Entry 8WRU (electron microscopy, 3.14 A resolution); this record covers chains A and B of the 4 polymer chains in the assembly.

# Chain A
Name: Cas12-2
Source organism: unclassified sequences
Sequence (908 residues; each row starts with the number of its first residue):
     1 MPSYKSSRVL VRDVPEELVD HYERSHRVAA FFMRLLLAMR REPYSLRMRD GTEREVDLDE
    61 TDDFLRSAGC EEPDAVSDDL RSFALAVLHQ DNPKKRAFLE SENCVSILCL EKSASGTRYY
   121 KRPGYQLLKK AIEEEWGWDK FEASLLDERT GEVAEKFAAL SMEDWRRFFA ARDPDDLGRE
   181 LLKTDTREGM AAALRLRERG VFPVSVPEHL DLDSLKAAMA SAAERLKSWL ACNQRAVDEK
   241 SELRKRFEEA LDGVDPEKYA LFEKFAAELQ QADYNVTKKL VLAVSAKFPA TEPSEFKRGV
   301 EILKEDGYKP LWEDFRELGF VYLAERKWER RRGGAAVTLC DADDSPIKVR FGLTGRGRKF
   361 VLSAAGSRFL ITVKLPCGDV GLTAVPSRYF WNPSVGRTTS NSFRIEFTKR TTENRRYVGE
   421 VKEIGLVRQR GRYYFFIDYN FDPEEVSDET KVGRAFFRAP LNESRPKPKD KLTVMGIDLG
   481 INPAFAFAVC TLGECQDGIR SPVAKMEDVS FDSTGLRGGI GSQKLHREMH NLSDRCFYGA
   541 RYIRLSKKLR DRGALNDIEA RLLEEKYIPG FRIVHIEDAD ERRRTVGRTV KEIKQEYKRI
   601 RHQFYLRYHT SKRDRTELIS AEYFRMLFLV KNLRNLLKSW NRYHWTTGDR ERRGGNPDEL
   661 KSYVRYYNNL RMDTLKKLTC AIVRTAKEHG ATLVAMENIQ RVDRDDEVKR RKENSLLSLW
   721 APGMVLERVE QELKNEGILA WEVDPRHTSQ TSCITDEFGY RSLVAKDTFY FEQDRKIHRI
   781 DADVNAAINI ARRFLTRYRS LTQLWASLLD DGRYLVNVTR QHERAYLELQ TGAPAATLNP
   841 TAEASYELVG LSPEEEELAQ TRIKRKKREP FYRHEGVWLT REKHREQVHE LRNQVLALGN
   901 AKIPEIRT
Disordered / not traced: 151-161, 274-314, 702-712, 854-867

# Chain B
Molecule: crRNA
Source organism: unclassified sequences
Sequence (60 nucleotides; numbered -36 to 23; the number before each row is that of its first residue; numbers below 1 keep their minus sign (G-36 is residue -36)):
   -36 GUGCUGCUGU CUCCCAGACG GGAGGCAGAA CUGCACCUUC CAUCAGAGAA CCUCACUGCG
Disordered / not traced: 20-23

# How chain A and chain B interact
Contacting residue pairs - 127 pairs, chain A then chain B:
  Tyr4(A) with C0(B), base contact
  Lys5(A) with C0(B), hydrogen bond to the phosphate
  Ser6(A) with C0(B), hydrogen bond to the sugar
  Ser7(A) with G-36(B), hydrogen bond to the base
  Arg8(A) with G-36(B), sugar contact; U-35(B), hydrogen bond to the sugar
  Arg47(A) with A5(B), salt bridge to the phosphate; U6(B), salt bridge to the phosphate
  Arg225(A) with C3(B), hydrogen bond to the sugar; C4(B), sugar contact
  Ser228(A) with C4(B), base contact
  Arg235(A) with A5(B), base contact; U6(B), base contact
  Arg330(A) with A8(B), salt bridge to the phosphate
  Arg331(A) with C7(B), phosphate contact
  Arg332(A) with U6(B), salt bridge to the phosphate; C7(B), hydrogen bond to the phosphate
  Ala335(A) with A5(B), sugar contact; U6(B), phosphate contact
  Ala336(A) with A5(B), hydrogen bond to the phosphate; U6(B), phosphate contact
  Thr338(A) with C4(B), hydrogen bond to the phosphate; A5(B), hydrogen bond to the phosphate
  Ser345(A) with C4(B), phosphate contact
  Pro346(A) with C3(B), sugar contact
  Lys348(A) with U2(B), sugar contact
  Val385(A) with G-36(B), phosphate contact
  Pro386(A) with G-36(B), phosphate contact
  Ser387(A) with G-36(B), base contact
  Arg388(A) with G-36(B), hydrogen bond to the base; C-1(B), base contact
  Tyr389(A) with G-36(B), base contact; C-1(B), base contact; C0(B), hydrogen bond to the phosphate
  Lys409(A) with C-1(B), hydrogen bond to the base; C0(B), salt bridge to the phosphate
  Arg410(A) with A-2(B), sugar contact; C-1(B), salt bridge to the phosphate
  Thr411(A) with C-3(B), hydrogen bond to the phosphate
  Thr412(A) with C-3(B), phosphate contact; A-2(B), hydrogen bond to the phosphate
  Arg432(A) with U-35(B), salt bridge to the phosphate
  Tyr434(A) with G-36(B), phosphate contact; U-35(B), hydrogen bond to the phosphate
  Phe436(A) with U1(B), sugar contact; U2(B), sugar contact
  Arg541(A) with A12(B), salt bridge to the phosphate
  Lys547(A) with C14(B), salt bridge to the phosphate
  Arg552(A) with C15(B), salt bridge to the phosphate; U16(B), salt bridge to the phosphate
  Ile558(A) with A18(B), base contact
  Arg583(A) with G-20(B), salt bridge to the phosphate; C-18(B), base contact
  Arg584(A) with C-18(B), hydrogen bond to the sugar
  Gly587(A) with C-18(B), base contact; G-17(B), sugar contact
  Arg588(A) with C-18(B), hydrogen bond to the phosphate; G-17(B), salt bridge to the phosphate
  Lys591(A) with G-17(B), salt bridge to the phosphate; G-16(B), phosphate contact
  Lys594(A) with G-15(B), salt bridge to the phosphate
  Lys598(A) with C-30(B), salt bridge to the phosphate
  Arg601(A) with G-31(B), hydrogen bond to the phosphate; C-30(B), salt bridge to the phosphate
  His602(A) with G-31(B), hydrogen bond to the sugar; C-30(B), sugar contact
  Phe604(A) with U-32(B), phosphate contact
  Tyr605(A) with U-32(B), sugar contact; G-31(B), base contact; A-7(B), base contact
  Arg607(A) with C-33(B), hydrogen bond to the sugar; U-32(B), salt bridge to the phosphate
  Tyr608(A) with C-33(B), base contact; G-4(B), base contact
  His609(A) with U-32(B), hydrogen bond to the base; C-6(B), hydrogen bond to the sugar
  Arg613(A) with C-6(B), hydrogen bond to the phosphate; U-5(B), phosphate contact; G-4(B), sugar contact
  Leu618(A) with A-2(B), phosphate contact
  Tyr623(A) with C-33(B), sugar contact
  Asn635(A) with G11(B), phosphate contact; A12(B), phosphate contact
  Leu637(A) with G-16(B), phosphate contact; G-15(B), phosphate contact
  Lys638(A) with A12(B), sugar contact
  Ser639(A) with A13(B), phosphate contact
  Trp640(A) with C-18(B), base contact; G-17(B), hydrogen bond to the sugar; G-16(B), hydrogen bond to the sugar
  Asn641(A) with G-16(B), hydrogen bond to the sugar
  Arg642(A) with A13(B), sugar contact
  His644(A) with C-22(B), hydrogen bond to the sugar; A-21(B), salt bridge to the phosphate
  Trp645(A) with A13(B), phosphate contact; C14(B), phosphate contact
  Thr647(A) with C14(B), phosphate contact; C15(B), phosphate contact
  Gly648(A) with C14(B), phosphate contact
  Asp649(A) with C14(B), sugar contact
  Arg650(A) with C14(B), hydrogen bond to the base
  Asn656(A) with C-23(B), sugar contact
  Asp658(A) with A-14(B), hydrogen bond to the sugar
  Glu659(A) with G-15(B), sugar contact
  Leu660(A) with G-15(B), phosphate contact; A-14(B), phosphate contact
  Lys661(A) with A-14(B), phosphate contact; G-13(B), phosphate contact
  Ser662(A) with A-14(B), hydrogen bond to the phosphate
  Tyr663(A) with G-15(B), hydrogen bond to the phosphate; A-14(B), phosphate contact
  Arg665(A) with G-13(B), salt bridge to the phosphate
  Tyr666(A) with C-33(B), phosphate contact; U-32(B), hydrogen bond to the phosphate
  Asn669(A) with G-34(B), hydrogen bond to the phosphate; C-33(B), hydrogen bond to the phosphate
  Leu670(A) with C-33(B), phosphate contact
  Asp673(A) with G-34(B), hydrogen bond to the base; C-33(B), hydrogen bond to the sugar
  Lys676(A) with A-2(B), sugar contact; C-1(B), hydrogen bond to the sugar; U1(B), salt bridge to the phosphate
  Lys677(A) with G-34(B), base contact; C-33(B), base contact; C-3(B), hydrogen bond to the base
  Cys680(A) with A-2(B), sugar contact
  Arg684(A) with A-2(B), salt bridge to the phosphate
Also at the interface, not in a pair above, chain A (88 interface residues in all): Leu10, Glu53, Cys232, Gly334, Ala540, Val590, Thr646, Glu732
Also at the interface, not in a pair above, chain B (41 interface residues in all): A-19

# In short
88 residues of chain A and 41 residues of chain B are in contact, with 38 hydrogen bonds and 22 salt bridges.
Polar contacts include Ser7(A)-G-36(B), Arg388(A)-G-36(B) and Lys409(A)-C-1(B).
Here chain A is Cas12-2 and chain B is crRNA, both from unclassified sequences. Entry 8WRU (Cryo-EM structure
of Cas12-2/crRNA/Target DNA complex) was determined by electron microscopy.
